PDB entry 7C85 | X-ray diffraction, 1.75 A resolution | chain A

# Chain A
Molecule: SGNH-hydrolase family esterase
Organism: Altererythrobacter indicus
UniProtKB: A0A4P1LYH5 (A0A4P1LYH5_9SPHN); residues 0-190 here correspond to UniProt positions 1-191 (UniProt number = residue number + 1)
Chain sequence (191 residues; each row starts with the number of its first residue; numbering starts at 0):
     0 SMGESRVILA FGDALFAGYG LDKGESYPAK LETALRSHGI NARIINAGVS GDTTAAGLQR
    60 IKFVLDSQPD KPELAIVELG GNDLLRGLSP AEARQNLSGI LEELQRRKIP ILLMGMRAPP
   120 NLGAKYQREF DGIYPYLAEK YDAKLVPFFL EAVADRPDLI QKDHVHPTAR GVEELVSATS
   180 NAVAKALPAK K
Not modelled in the structure: 189-190
Sequence notes: engineered mutation Ala13 (Ser14 in A0A4P1LYH5)
Metal / ion sites: Cd2+ site 1: Ser0, Glu91, Glu173; Cd2+ site 2 near Glu24 (its only coordinating residue here); Cd2+ site 3 near Glu31 (its only coordinating residue here); Cd2+ site 4: His37, Asn180; Cd2+ site 5: His163 (together with acetate ion); Cd2+ site 6 near Glu172 (its only coordinating residue here)
Reported in the primary citation:
  - catalytic residues: Asp162, His165
  - catalytic residues: Asn81 (by similarity / conservation)
  - mutagenesis - K61D, K107D, K143E: decreased catalytic activity on pH was equal to or higher than 9.0
  - mutagenesis - D162A, H165A: abolished catalytic activity on p-NP esters

# In short
Ser0, Glu91 and Glu173 coordinate Cd2+ site 1. The Cd2+ site 4 is built by His37 and Asn180. The paper reports
catalytic residues Asp162, His165 and Asn81; K61D, K107D and K143E reduce catalytic activity on pH was equal
to or higher than 9.0; 5 substitutions were tested in all.
Chain A is SGNH-hydrolase family esterase (Altererythrobacter indicus); the structure, Esterase AlinE4
mutant-S13A, was determined by X-ray diffraction together with 7C82, 7C84 and 7C29 from the same study.
